Entry 7O36 (X-ray diffraction, 2.00 A resolution); this record covers chains A and B.

== Chain A (and B) ==
Molecule: Nucleoprotein
Source organism: Severe acute respiratory syndrome coronavirus 2
Notes: chain B of this document is another copy of the same molecule, construct and numbering; everything in this record applies to it too
Reference sequence: P0DTC9 (NCAP_SARS2); numbering as in UniProt (aligned over 247-364)
Sequence (136 residues; numbered 229 to 364; the number before each row is that of its first residue):
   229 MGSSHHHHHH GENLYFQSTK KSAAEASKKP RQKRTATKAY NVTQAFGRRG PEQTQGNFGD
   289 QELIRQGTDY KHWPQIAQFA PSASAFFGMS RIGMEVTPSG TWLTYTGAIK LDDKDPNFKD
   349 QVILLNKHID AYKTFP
Unresolved in the structure: 229-252 (chain B: 229-255)
Differences from the reference sequence: initiating methionine (229); expression tag (230-246)
Residues lining bound ligands: GTP (guanosine-5'-triphosphate): Ser255, Arg259, Gln260, Arg262, Tyr268, Thr282, Trp330
Reported in the primary citation:
  - binding site for GTP: Arg259, Arg262, Met317, Trp330, Ala336, Lys338, Thr362
  - mutagenesis - W330A (Kd 858 uM): decreased binding to GTP
  - mutagenesis - W330A: unchanged stability in response to GTP
  - mutagenesis - W330A (K_d_ = 130 +/- 1 nM): decreased binding to Oligo-G
  - mutagenesis - W330A (K_d_ = 90 +/- 19 nM): unchanged binding to Oligo-U

== Interface between chain A and chain B ==
Contacting residue pairs (132):
  Arg259(A) with Ala313(B); Met317(B)
  Gln260(A) with Gln306(B), hydrogen bond (side chain-backbone); Phe307(B); Ala308(B); Pro309(B); Ser310(B), hydrogen bond (backbone-backbone); Ala313(B); Met317(B); Ile337(B)
  Lys261(A) with Ala305(B), hydrogen bond (side chain-backbone); Gln306(B); Ala308(B), hydrogen bond (side chain-backbone)
  Arg262(A) with Ser310(B), hydrogen bond (backbone-side chain); Ser312(B); Ala313(B)
  Thr263(A) with Ser312(B)
  Ala264(A) with Ser312(B), hydrogen bond (backbone-side chain)
  Phe274(A) with Ser312(B); Ala313(B), hydrophobic; Gly316(B); Met317(B), hydrophobic
  Arg277(A) with Gly316(B), hydrogen bond (side chain-backbone)
  Gly278(A) with Arg319(B), hydrogen bond (backbone-side chain)
  Pro279(A) with Arg319(B), hydrogen bond (backbone-side chain)
  Glu280(A) with Arg319(B), hydrogen bond (backbone-side chain)
  Gln281(A) with Arg319(B)
  Thr282(A) with Ala336(B)
  Gln283(A) with Arg319(B), hydrogen bond (backbone-side chain)
  Gly284(A) with Gly316(B); Met317(B); Ser318(B)
  Asn285(A) with Ser318(B), hydrogen bond (backbone-backbone); Arg319(B); Ile320(B), hydrogen bond (side chain-backbone)
  Phe286(A) with Phe315(B); Ile320(B), hydrophobic
  Thr296(A) with Ser312(B)
  Trp301(A) with Ala311(B); Ser312(B)
  Ile304(A) with Phe315(B)
  Ala305(A) with Lys261(B), hydrogen bond (backbone-side chain)
  Gln306(A) with Gln260(B), hydrogen bond (backbone-side chain); Lys261(B)
  Phe307(A) with Gln260(B); Leu331(B), hydrophobic
  Ala308(A) with Gln260(B); Lys261(B), hydrogen bond (backbone-side chain); Ala311(B), hydrophobic; Phe314(B), hydrophobic; Phe315(B)
  Pro309(A) with Gln260(B); Phe314(B)
  Ser310(A) with Gln260(B), hydrogen bond (backbone-backbone); Arg262(B), hydrogen bond (side chain-backbone)
  Ala311(A) with Trp301(B); Ala308(B), hydrophobic
  Ser312(A) with Arg262(B); Thr263(B); Ala264(B), hydrogen bond (side chain-backbone); Phe274(B); Trp301(B)
  Ala313(A) with Arg259(B); Gln260(B); Arg262(B); Phe274(B), hydrophobic
  Phe314(A) with Ala308(B), hydrophobic; Pro309(B)
  Phe315(A) with Arg277(B); Phe286(B); Ile304(B); Ala308(B)
  Gly316(A) with Phe274(B); Arg277(B), hydrogen bond (backbone-side chain); Gly284(B)
  Met317(A) with Arg259(B); Gln260(B); Phe274(B), hydrophobic; Gly284(B)
  Ser318(A) with Gly284(B); Asn285(B); Tyr333(B), hydrogen bond
  Arg319(A) with Gly278(B), hydrogen bond (side chain-backbone); Pro279(B), hydrogen bond (side chain-backbone); Glu280(B), hydrogen bond (side chain-backbone); Gln283(B), hydrogen bond (side chain-backbone); Asn285(B)
  Ile320(A) with Asn285(B), hydrogen bond (backbone-side chain); Phe286(B), hydrophobic; Ile357(B)
  Gly321(A) with Ile357(B)
  Met322(A) with Leu353(B), hydrophobic; Asn354(B)
  Ser327(A) with Lys338(B), hydrogen bond (backbone-side chain)
  Thr329(A) with Lys338(B); Leu339(B), hydrogen bond (backbone-backbone); Phe346(B)
  Trp330(A) with Ala336(B), hydrophobic; Ile337(B); Lys338(B)
  Leu331(A) with Phe307(B), hydrophobic; Ala336(B); Ile337(B), hydrogen bond (backbone-backbone); Leu339(B), hydrophobic
  Thr332(A) with Gly335(B)
  Tyr333(A) with Ser318(B), hydrogen bond; Tyr333(B), hydrophobic; Thr334(B); Gly335(B), hydrogen bond (backbone-backbone); Ala336(B); Ile337(B), hydrophobic
  Thr334(A) with Tyr333(B), hydrogen bond (side chain-backbone); Thr334(B), hydrogen bond
  Gly335(A) with Thr332(B); Tyr333(B), hydrogen bond (backbone-backbone)
  Ala336(A) with Trp330(B), hydrophobic; Leu331(B); Tyr333(B)
  Ile337(A) with Gln260(B); Trp330(B); Leu331(B), hydrogen bond (backbone-backbone); Tyr333(B), hydrophobic
  Lys338(A) with Ser327(B), hydrogen bond (side chain-backbone); Thr329(B); Trp330(B)
  Leu339(A) with Thr329(B), hydrogen bond (backbone-backbone)
  Phe346(A) with Thr329(B)
  Val350(A) with Met322(B)
  Leu353(A) with Met322(B), hydrophobic
  Asn354(A) with Met322(B)
  Ile357(A) with Ile320(B); Gly321(B)
Also at the interface, not in a pair above, chain A (57 interface residues in all): Gly328, Asp358
Also at the interface, not in a pair above, chain B (56 interface residues in all): Gln281, Thr296, Gly328, Asp341, Val350

== Overview ==
Chain A and chain B form an interface of 57 and 56 residues respectively; the contacts include 37 hydrogen
bonds. Among the polar pairs are Gln260(A)-Gln306(B), Lys261(A)-Ala305(B) and Lys261(A)-Ala308(B). Bound to
chain A: GTP. The paper reports a binding site for GTP at Arg259(A), Arg262(A) and Met317(A) among others;
W330A of chain A reduces binding to GTP.
Chain A and chain B are both Nucleoprotein (Severe acute respiratory syndrome coronavirus 2); the structure,
Crystal Structure of SARS-CoV-2 N-CTD in complex with GTP (II), was determined by X-ray diffraction (same
publication as 7O05 and 7O35).
